3CKO - chain A; structure by X-ray diffraction, 2.50 A resolution.

# Chain A
Molecule: Putative uncharacterized protein
Source organism: Mycobacterium paratuberculosis
Reference sequence: Q73WU1 (Q73WU1_MYCPA); residue numbers follow UniProt; this construct covers 1-329
Amino-acid sequence (329 residues; each row starts with the number of its first residue):
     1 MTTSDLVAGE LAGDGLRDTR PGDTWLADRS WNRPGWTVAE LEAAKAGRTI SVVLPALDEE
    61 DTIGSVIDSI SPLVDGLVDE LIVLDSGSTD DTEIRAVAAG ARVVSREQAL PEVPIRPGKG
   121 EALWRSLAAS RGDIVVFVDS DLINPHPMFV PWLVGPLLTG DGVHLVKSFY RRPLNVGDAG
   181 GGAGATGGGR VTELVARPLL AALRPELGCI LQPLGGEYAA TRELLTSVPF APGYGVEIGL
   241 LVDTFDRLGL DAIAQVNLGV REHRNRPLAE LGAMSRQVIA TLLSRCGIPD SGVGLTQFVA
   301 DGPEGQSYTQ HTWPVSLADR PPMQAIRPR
Unresolved in the structure: 1-14, 174-188
Swiss-Prot annotation at these positions:
  - binding site (UDP-alpha-D-glucose): Pro55 to Glu59, Ser86, Lys119, Asp139 to Asp141, Tyr234 to Glu237
  - binding site (Mn(2+)): Asp141, His263
  - binding site ((2R)-3-phosphoglycerate): Gly189 to Thr192, Asn265

# Overview
From UniProt: 14 UDP-alpha-D-glucose-binding residues, Mn2+-binding residues Asp141 and His263 and 5
(2R)-3-phosphoglycerate-binding residues.
Chain A is Putative uncharacterized protein (Mycobacterium paratuberculosis); the structure, Crystal Structure
of a Mycobacterial Protein, was determined by X-ray diffraction (same publication as 3CKJ, 3CKN, 3CKQ and
3CKV).
